2C7A - chains B and D of the 4 polymer chains in the assembly; structure by X-ray diffraction, 2.50 A resolution.

== Chain B ==
Molecule: Progesterone receptor
From: Homo sapiens
Notes: fragment: dna binding domain, residues 399-476
UniProt: P06401 (PRGR_HUMAN); residues 563-640 here correspond to UniProt positions 399-476 (UniProt number = residue number - 164)
Sequence (78 residues; row label = number of the first residue in the row):
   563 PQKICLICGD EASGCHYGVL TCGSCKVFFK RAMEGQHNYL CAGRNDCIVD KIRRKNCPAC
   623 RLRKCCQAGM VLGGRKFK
Not modelled in the structure: 640
Bound ions: Zn2+ site 1: Cys567, Cys570, Cys584, Cys587; Zn2+ site 2: Cys603, Cys609, Cys619, Cys622
What the authors report for this chain:
  - binding site for the 18-nt DNA strand: Cys577, His578, Tyr579, Gly580, Ser586, Lys588, Val589, Arg593, Arg616, Lys617, Arg623, Arg637, Lys638
  - specificity-determining residues: Lys588, Arg593
  - mutagenesis - R637A/K638A: decreased binding to inverted repeat PREs

== Chain D ==
Molecule: 18-nt DNA strand
Sequence (18 nucleotides; row label = number of the first residue in the row):
     1 CCAGAACAAA CTGTTCTG

== How chain B and chain D interact ==
Pairs across the interface (16; chain B residue first):
  Gly576(B) - DC2(D)  phosphate contact
  Cys577(B) - DC2(D)  hydrogen bond to the phosphate
  Cys577(B) - DA3(D)  phosphate contact
  His578(B) - DA3(D)  salt bridge to the phosphate
  Tyr579(B) - DA3(D)  hydrogen bond to the phosphate
  Tyr579(B) - DG4(D)  hydrogen bond to the phosphate
  Lys588(B) - DA3(D)  base contact
  Lys588(B) - DG4(D)  hydrogen bond to the base
  Lys592(B) - DG4(D)  salt bridge to the phosphate
  Lys617(B) - DC11(D)  hydrogen bond to the phosphate
  Lys617(B) - DT12(D)  salt bridge to the phosphate
  Gly635(B) - DA3(D)  phosphate contact
  Gly636(B) - DA3(D)  phosphate contact
  Gly636(B) - DG4(D)  phosphate contact
  Arg637(B) - DC2(D)  hydrogen bond to the base
  Arg637(B) - DA3(D)  sugar contact
Also at the interface, not in a pair above, chain B (12 interface residues in all): Ser575, Arg593
Also at the interface, not in a pair above, chain D (9 interface residues in all): DC1, DA5, DA6, DC7

== Overview ==
The interface between chain B and chain D involves 12 residues on one side and 9 on the other, with 6 hydrogen
bonds and 3 salt bridges. Polar pairs include Lys588(B)-DG4(D), Arg637(B)-DC2(D) and Cys577(B)-DC2(D). The
paper reports a binding site for the 18-nt DNA strand at Cys577(B), His578(B) and Tyr579(B) among others;
R637A/K638A of chain B reduce binding to inverted repeat PREs.
Chain B is Progesterone receptor (Homo sapiens) and chain D is an 18-nt DNA strand; the structure, Structure
of the progesterone receptor-DNA complex, was determined by X-ray diffraction.
